Entry 5VVP (X-ray diffraction, 2.00 A resolution); this record covers chains A and C of the 3 polymer chains in the assembly.

Chain A:
Protein: MHC class I antigen
Source organism: Homo sapiens
UniProtKB: I3ZN84 (I3ZN84_HUMAN); residues 1-276 here correspond to UniProt positions 25-300 (UniProt number = residue number + 24)
Sequence (276 residues; numbered 1 to 276; the number before each row is that of its first residue):
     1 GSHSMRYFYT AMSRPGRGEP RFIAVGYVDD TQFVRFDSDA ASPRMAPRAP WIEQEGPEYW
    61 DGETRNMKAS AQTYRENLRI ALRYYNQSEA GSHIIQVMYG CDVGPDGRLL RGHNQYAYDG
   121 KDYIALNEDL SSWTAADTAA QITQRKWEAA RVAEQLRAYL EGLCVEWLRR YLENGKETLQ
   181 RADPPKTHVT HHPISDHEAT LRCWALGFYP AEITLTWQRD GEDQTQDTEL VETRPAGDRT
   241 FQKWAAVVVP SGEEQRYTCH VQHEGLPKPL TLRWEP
Cystine bridges: Cys101-Cys164, Cys203-Cys259

Chain C:
Protein: Leu-ser-ser-pro-val-thr-lys-ser-trp
Sequence (9 residues; row label = number of the first residue in the row):
     1 LSSPVTKSW

Interface between chain A and chain C:
Pairs across the interface (41; chain A residue first):
  Met5(A) - Leu1(C)
  Tyr7(A) - Leu1(C)  hydrogen bond (side chain-backbone)
  Tyr7(A) - Ser2(C)  hydrogen bond (side chain-backbone)
  Tyr9(A) - Ser2(C)
  Tyr59(A) - Leu1(C)  hydrophobic
  Glu63(A) - Leu1(C)
  Glu63(A) - Ser2(C)  hydrogen bond
  Asn66(A) - Ser2(C)  hydrogen bond
  Asn66(A) - Ser3(C)  hydrogen bond (side chain-backbone)
  Asn66(A) - Pro4(C)
  Met67(A) - Ser2(C)
  Ser70(A) - Thr6(C)  hydrogen bond
  Thr73(A) - Thr6(C)
  Thr73(A) - Lys7(C)
  Tyr74(A) - Thr6(C)
  Asn77(A) - Lys7(C)  hydrogen bond (side chain-backbone)
  Asn77(A) - Ser8(C)
  Asn77(A) - Trp9(C)  hydrogen bond (side chain-backbone)
  Ile80(A) - Ser8(C)
  Ile80(A) - Trp9(C)
  Tyr84(A) - Trp9(C)  hydrogen bond (side chain-backbone)
  Ile95(A) - Trp9(C)  hydrophobic
  Tyr99(A) - Ser2(C)
  Tyr99(A) - Ser3(C)  hydrogen bond (side chain-backbone)
  Ala117(A) - Trp9(C)
  Tyr123(A) - Trp9(C)
  Thr143(A) - Trp9(C)  hydrogen bond (side chain-backbone)
  Lys146(A) - Trp9(C)  hydrogen bond (side chain-backbone)
  Trp147(A) - Lys7(C)
  Trp147(A) - Ser8(C)  hydrogen bond (side chain-backbone)
  Trp147(A) - Trp9(C)
  Val152(A) - Lys7(C)
  Gln155(A) - Lys7(C)  hydrogen bond
  Leu156(A) - Val5(C)  hydrophobic
  Tyr159(A) - Leu1(C)  hydrogen bond (side chain-backbone)
  Tyr159(A) - Ser2(C)
  Tyr159(A) - Ser3(C)
  Tyr159(A) - Pro4(C)
  Leu163(A) - Leu1(C)  hydrophobic
  Trp167(A) - Leu1(C)
  Tyr171(A) - Leu1(C)  hydrogen bond (side chain-backbone)
Interface residues without a listed pair, chain A (30 interface residues in all): Ala81, Tyr116, Tyr118

Summary:
30 residues of chain A face 9 of chain C across their interface; the contacts include 16 hydrogen bonds. Polar
contacts include Tyr7(A)-Leu1(C), Tyr7(A)-Ser2(C) and Glu63(A)-Ser2(C).
Chain A is MHC class I antigen (Homo sapiens) and chain C is Leu-ser-ser-pro-val-thr-lys-ser-trp; the
structure, HLA-B*57:03 presenting LSSPVTKSW, was determined by X-ray diffraction, deposited together with
5VUD, 5VUE, 5VUF, 5VWD, 5VWF, 5VWH and 5VWJ.
